7K78 - chains C and I of the 12 polymer chains in the assembly; structure by electron microscopy, 3.10 A resolution.

== Chain C ==
Name: Histone H2A.1
Source organism: Saccharomyces cerevisiae (strain ATCC 204508 / S288c)
UniProt: P04911 (H2A1_YEAST); numbering as in UniProt (aligned over 1-132)
Amino-acid sequence (132 residues; each row starts with the number of its first residue):
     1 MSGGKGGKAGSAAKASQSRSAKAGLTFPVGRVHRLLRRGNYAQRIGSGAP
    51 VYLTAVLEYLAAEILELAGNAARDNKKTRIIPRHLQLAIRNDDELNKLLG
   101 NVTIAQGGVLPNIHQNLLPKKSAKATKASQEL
Not modelled in the structure: 1-14, 116-132
UniProt features mapped onto this chain:
  - motif: Ser-129, Gln-130 ([ST]-Q motif)
  - site: Lys-120 (Not ubiquitinated)
  - modified residue: Ser-2 (N-acetylserine), Lys-5 (N6-acetyllysine), Lys-8 (N6-acetyllysine), Lys-14 (N6-succinyllysine), Lys-22 (N6-succinyllysine), Gln-106 (N5-methylglutamine), Lys-120 (N6-malonyllysine), Ser-129 (Phosphoserine)
  - cross-link: Lys-127 (Glycyl lysine isopeptide (Lys-Gly) (interchain with G-Cter in SUMO))
  - mutagenesis: Lys-120 to Lys-121 (No effect. No effect; when associated with R-124 and R-127), Ser-122 (S122A/E: Causes hypersensitivity to DNA-damage-inducing agents and impairs sporulation), Lys-124 (K124R: No effect; when associated with R-120; R-121 and R-127), Lys-127 (K127R: No effect; when associated with R-120; R-121 and R-124), Ser-129 (S129A: Causes hypersensitivity to DNA-damage-inducing agents; S129E/T: No effect)

== Chain I ==
Molecule: 136-nt DNA strand
Source organism: Saccharomyces cerevisiae
Sequence (136 nucleotides; each row starts with the number of its first residue):
     1 TCGGGTCACATGATGATATTTGATTTTATTATATTTTTAAAAAAAGTAAA
    51 AAATAAAAAGTAGTTTATTTTTAAAAAATAAAATTTAAAATATTAGTGTA
   101 TTTGATTTCCGAAAGTTAAAAAAGAAATAGTAAGCT
Not modelled in the structure: 1-13, 130-136

== How chain C and chain I interact ==
Contacting residue pairs - 13 pairs, chain C then chain I:
  Ser-16(C) / DT30(I)  hydrogen bond to the phosphate
  Ser-16(C) / DA31(I)  phosphate contact
  Gln-17(C) / DA31(I)  phosphate contact
  Ser-18(C) / DT30(I)  phosphate contact
  Arg-19(C) / DT30(I)  salt bridge to the phosphate
  Gly-30(C) / DT29(I)  phosphate contact
  Gly-30(C) / DT30(I)  phosphate contact
  Arg-31(C) / DT29(I)  phosphate contact
  Arg-34(C) / DA28(I)  phosphate contact
  Arg-34(C) / DT29(I)  salt bridge to the phosphate
  Arg-44(C) / DT38(I)  sugar contact
  Arg-79(C) / DA18(I)  hydrogen bond to the phosphate
  Arg-79(C) / DT19(I)  salt bridge to the phosphate
Other interface residues (no listed pair), chain I (8 interface residues in all): DT37

== In short ==
9 residues of chain C and 8 residues of chain I are in contact; the contacts include 2 hydrogen bonds and 3
salt bridges. Among the polar pairs are Ser-16(C)/DT30(I), Arg-79(C)/DA18(I) and Arg-19(C)/DT30(I). UniProt
lists 6 mutagenesis sites on chain C.
Chain C is Histone H2A.1 (Saccharomyces cerevisiae (strain ATCC 204508 / S288c)) and chain I is a 136-nt DNA
strand (Saccharomyces cerevisiae); the structure, antibody and nucleosome complex, was determined by electron
microscopy, deposited together with 7K79 and 7K7G.
